Entry 4DB4 (X-ray diffraction, 3.60 A resolution); this record covers chains A and D of the 5 polymer chains in the assembly.

# Chain A
Protein: ATP-dependent RNA helicase MSS116, mitochondrial
Source organism: Saccharomyces cerevisiae
Notes: EC 3.6.4.13; fragment: Domain 2
UniProtKB: P15424 (MS116_YEAST); residues 342-596 here = UniProt positions 342-596
Chain sequence (256 residues; row label = number of the first residue in the row):
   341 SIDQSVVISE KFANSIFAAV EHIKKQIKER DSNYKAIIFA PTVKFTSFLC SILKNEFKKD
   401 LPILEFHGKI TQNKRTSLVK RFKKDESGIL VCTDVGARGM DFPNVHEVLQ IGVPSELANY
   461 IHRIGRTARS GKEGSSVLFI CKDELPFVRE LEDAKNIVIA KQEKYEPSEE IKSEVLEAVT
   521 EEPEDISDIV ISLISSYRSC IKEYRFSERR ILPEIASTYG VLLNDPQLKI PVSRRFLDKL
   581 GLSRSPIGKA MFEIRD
Sequence notes: expression tag (341)

# Chain D
Molecule: 14-nt DNA/RNA hybrid strand
Sequence (14 nucleotides; row label = number of the first residue in the row):
     7 GGGCGGGCCC GCCC

# How chain A and chain D interact
Contacting residue pairs - 6 pairs, chain A then chain D:
  Arg538(A) with G12(D), hydrogen bond to the sugar; G13(D), hydrogen bond to the sugar
  Ser539(A) with G11(D), hydrogen bond to the sugar; G12(D), sugar contact
  Leu580(A) with G13(D), sugar contact
  Gly581(A) with G13(D), sugar contact
Also at the interface, not in a pair above, chain A (6 interface residues in all): Cys540, Lys542
Also at the interface, not in a pair above, chain D (4 interface residues in all): DC14

# Summary
6 residues of chain A and 4 residues of chain D are in contact, with 3 hydrogen bonds. Polar pairs include
Arg538(A)-G12(D), Arg538(A)-G13(D) and Ser539(A)-G11(D).
Chain A is ATP-dependent RNA helicase MSS116, mitochondrial (Saccharomyces cerevisiae) and chain D is a 14-nt
DNA/RNA hybrid strand; the structure, Mss116p DEAD-box helicase domain 2 bound to a chimaeric RNA-DNA duplex,
was determined by X-ray diffraction together with 4DB2 from the same study.
